PDB entry 1F2R | solution NMR | chains C and I

== Chain C ==
Protein: Caspase-activated dnase
Organism: Mus musculus
Notes: fragment: n-terminal domain (cad domain), residues 1-87
Reference sequence: O54788 (DFFB_MOUSE); residues 1-87 here = UniProt positions 1-87
Amino-acid sequence (87 residues; row label = number of the first residue in the row):
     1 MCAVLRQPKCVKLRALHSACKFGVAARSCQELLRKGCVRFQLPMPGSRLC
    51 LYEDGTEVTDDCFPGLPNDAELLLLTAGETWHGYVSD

== Chain I ==
Protein: Inhibitor of caspase-activated dnase
Organism: Mus musculus
Notes: fragment: n-terminal domain (cad domain), residues 1-100
Reference sequence: O54786 (DFFA_MOUSE); residue numbers follow UniProt; this construct covers 1-100
Amino-acid sequence (100 residues; row label = number of the first residue in the row):
     1 MELSRGASAPDPDDVRPLKPCLLRRNHSRDQHGVAASSLEELRSKACELL
    51 AIDKSLTPITLVLAEDGTIVDDDDYFLCLPSNTKFVALACNEKWTYNDSD
Curated features (UniProtKB/Swiss-Prot):
  - modified residue: Met1 (N-acetylmethionine)

== Chain C / chain I interface ==
Contacting residue pairs (20):
  Cys10(C) - Tyr75(I)
  Lys12(C) - Thr68(I)
  Lys12(C) - Tyr75(I)
  Ala19(C) - Tyr96(I)
  Cys20(C) - Ile69(I)
  Cys20(C) - Trp94(I)
  Lys21(C) - Thr68(I)
  Lys21(C) - Ile69(I)
  Phe22(C) - Ile69(I)
  Phe22(C) - Asp71(I)
  Gly23(C) - Thr68(I)
  Gly23(C) - Ile69(I)
  Gly23(C) - Asp72(I)
  Gly23(C) - Tyr75(I)
  Val24(C) - Asp72(I)
  Val24(C) - Tyr75(I)
  Ala25(C) - Asp72(I)
  Ala25(C) - Asp74(I)
  Ala25(C) - Tyr75(I)
  Arg39(C) - Asp71(I)
Other interface residues (no listed pair), chain C (12 interface residues in all): Arg14, Ala26
Other interface residues (no listed pair), chain I (11 interface residues in all): Asp66, Val70, Asp100

== Summary ==
12 residues of chain C face 11 of chain I across their interface.
Here chain C is Caspase-activated dnase and chain I is Inhibitor of caspase-activated dnase, both from Mus
musculus. Entry 1F2R (NMR structure of the heterodimeric complex between cad domains of cad and icad) was
determined by solution NMR.
